6HVL - chain A; structure by X-ray diffraction, 2.80 A resolution.

[Chain A]
Molecule: Diadenylate cyclase
From: Listeria monocytogenes serovar 1/2a (strain ATCC BAA-679 / EGD-e)
Notes: EC 2.7.7.85
UniProt: Q8Y5E4 (DACA_LISMO); residues 1-173 here correspond to UniProt positions 101-273 (UniProt number = residue number + 100)
Amino-acid sequence (178 residues; each row starts with the number of its first residue; numbers below 1 keep their minus sign (Gly-4 is residue -4)):
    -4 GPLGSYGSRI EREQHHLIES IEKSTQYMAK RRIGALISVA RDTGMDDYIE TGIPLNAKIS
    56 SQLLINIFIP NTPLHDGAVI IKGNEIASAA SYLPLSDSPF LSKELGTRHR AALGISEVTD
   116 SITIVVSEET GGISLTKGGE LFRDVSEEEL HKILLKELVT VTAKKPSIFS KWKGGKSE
Disordered / not traced: -4 to -3, 156-173
Differences from the reference sequence: expression tag (-4 to 0)
Bound ions: Co2+: Asp71, Glu124 (together with 2BA)
Ligand contacts: 2BA ((2R,3R,3aS,5R,7aR,9R,10R,10aS,12R,14aR)-2,9-bis(6-amino-9H-purin-9-yl)octahydro-2H,7H-difuro[3,2-d:3',2'-j][1,3,7,9,2,8 ]tetraoxadiphosphacyclododecine-3,5,10,12-tetrol 5,12-dioxide): Leu31, His70, Asp71, Gly72, Ala73, Ser86, Tyr87, Leu88, Leu90, Gly101, Thr102, Arg103, Ala106, Glu123, Glu124
Swiss-Prot annotation at these positions:
  - binding site (ATP): Asp71, Leu88, Gly101 to His104, Ser122 to Glu124
Reported in the primary citation:
  - Co2+ coordination: His70, Asp71, Glu124
  - binding site for adenosine monophosphate: Tyr87
  - binding site for 2BA: Thr102
  - conformationally variable residues (side-chain flip): Tyr87
  - mutagenesis - Y87A (5-fold): decreased catalytic activity

[In short]
Ligands of chain A: compound 2BA. Asp71 and Glu124 coordinate Co2+. Curated annotation (UniProt) lists 9
ATP-binding residues. From the paper: a binding site for adenosine monophosphate at Tyr87; Y87A reduces
catalytic activity.
Chain A is Diadenylate cyclase (Listeria monocytogenes serovar 1/2a (strain ATCC BAA-679 / EGD-e)); the
structure, CdaA complex with c-di-AMP and AMP, was determined by X-ray diffraction (same publication as 6HVM).
